3L6P - chain A; structure by X-ray diffraction, 2.20 A resolution.

== Chain A ==
Name: fusion protein of nonstructural protein 2B and nonstructural protein 3
From: Dengue virus type 1 (strain Singapore/S275/1990)
Notes: EC 3.4.21.91, 3.6.1.15, 3.6.4.13, 2.1.1.56, 2.1.1.57, 2.7.7.48; fragment: NS2B residues 1394-1440, NS3 PROTEASE residues 1476-1661; engineered mutation(s): deletion NS3 PROTEASE, residues 1486-1495
Reference sequence: chimeric construct of P33478, P17763: residues 5-51 from P33478 (POLG_DEN1S) positions 1393-1439 (UniProt number = residue number + 1388); residues 61-236 from P17763 positions 1476-1651 (UniProt number = residue number + 1415)
Chain sequence (236 residues; each row starts with the number of its first residue):
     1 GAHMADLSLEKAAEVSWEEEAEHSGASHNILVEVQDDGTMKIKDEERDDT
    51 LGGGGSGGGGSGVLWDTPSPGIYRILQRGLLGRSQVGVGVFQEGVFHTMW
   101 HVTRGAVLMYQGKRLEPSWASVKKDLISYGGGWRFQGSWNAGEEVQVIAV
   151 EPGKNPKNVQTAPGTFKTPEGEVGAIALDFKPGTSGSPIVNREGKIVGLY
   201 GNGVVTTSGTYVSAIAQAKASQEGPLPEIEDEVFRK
Disordered / not traced: 1-2, 44-62, 169-170, 206-209, 224-236
Sequence notes: expression tag (1-4); linker (52-60)
Curated features (UniProtKB/Swiss-Prot):
  - region: Leu9 to Asp48 (Interacts with and activates NS3 protease)
Ion coordination: Ni2+ site 1 near His3 (its only coordinating residue here); Cd2+: His23, His28, Glu144; Ni2+ site 2 near His28 (its only coordinating residue here); Ni2+ site 3 near His101 (its only coordinating residue here)

== Summary ==
His23, His28 and Glu144 coordinate Cd2+.
Chain A is fusion protein of nonstructural protein 2B and nonstructural protein 3 (Dengue virus type 1 (strain
Singapore/S275/1990)); the structure, Crystal Structure of Dengue Virus 1 NS2B/NS3 protease, was determined by
X-ray diffraction (same publication as 3LKW).
